PDB entry 5D0V | X-ray diffraction, 2.90 A resolution | chains D and E of the 28 polymer chains in the assembly

Chain D:
Name: Proteasome subunit alpha type-5
Organism: Saccharomyces cerevisiae (strain ATCC 204508 / S288c)
Notes: EC 3.4.25.1
UniProtKB: P32379 (PSA5_YEAST); residues -7 to 252 here correspond to UniProt positions 1-260 (UniProt number = residue number + 8)
Chain sequence (260 residues; row label = number of the first residue in the row; numbers below 1 keep their minus sign (Met-7 is residue -7)):
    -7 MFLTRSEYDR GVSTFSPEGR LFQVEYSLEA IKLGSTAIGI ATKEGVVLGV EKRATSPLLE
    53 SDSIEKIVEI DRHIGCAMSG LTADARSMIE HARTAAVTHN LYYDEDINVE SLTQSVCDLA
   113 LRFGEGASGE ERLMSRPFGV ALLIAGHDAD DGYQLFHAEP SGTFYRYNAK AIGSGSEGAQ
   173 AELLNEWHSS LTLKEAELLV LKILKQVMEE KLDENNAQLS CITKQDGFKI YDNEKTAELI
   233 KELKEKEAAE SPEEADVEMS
Not modelled in the structure: -7 to 0, 118-124, 243-252

Chain E:
Name: Proteasome subunit alpha type-6
Organism: Saccharomyces cerevisiae (strain ATCC 204508 / S288c)
Notes: EC 3.4.25.1
UniProtKB: P40302 (PSA6_YEAST); residues 0-233 here correspond to UniProt positions 1-234 (UniProt number = residue number + 1)
Chain sequence (234 residues; row label = number of the first residue in the row; numbering starts at 0):
     0 MFRNNYDGDT VTFSPTGRLF QVEYALEAIK QGSVTVGLRS NTHAVLVALK RNADELSSYQ
    60 KKIIKCDEHM GLSLAGLAPD ARVLSNYLRQ QCNYSSLVFN RKLAVERAGH LLCDKAQKNT
   120 QSYGGRPYGV GLLIIGYDKS GAHLLEFQPS GNVTELYGTA IGARSQGAKT YLERTLDTFI
   180 KIDGNPDELI KAGVEAISQS LRDESLTVDN LSIAIVGKDT PFTIYDGEAV AKYI
Not modelled in the structure: 0-2
Swiss-Prot annotation at these positions:
  - modified residue: Ser13 (Phosphoserine)
  - cross-link: Lys190 (Glycyl lysine isopeptide (Lys-Gly) (interchain with G-Cter in ubiquitin))

How chain D and chain E interact:
Residue-residue contacts (44; chain D residue first):
  Ser5(D) - Arg125(E)
  Thr6(D) - Gly7(E)
  Thr6(D) - Gln20(E)
  Phe7(D) - Gln20(E)  hydrogen bond (backbone-side chain)
  Phe7(D) - Tyr23(E)
  Phe7(D) - Ala24(E)  hydrophobic
  Phe7(D) - Leu76(E)  hydrophobic
  Phe7(D) - Arg125(E)
  Phe7(D) - Pro126(E)
  Phe7(D) - Gly128(E)
  Ser8(D) - Tyr23(E)
  Pro9(D) - Tyr23(E)  hydrophobic
  Pro9(D) - Glu26(E)
  Glu10(D) - Glu26(E)
  Glu10(D) - Gln30(E)
  Gly11(D) - Tyr23(E)
  Gly11(D) - Ala27(E)
  Leu13(D) - Arg125(E)
  Gln106(D) - Arg81(E)  hydrogen bond
  Asp110(D) - Arg81(E)  salt bridge
  Leu113(D) - Pro78(E)  hydrophobic
  Leu113(D) - Arg125(E)
  Glu117(D) - Tyr122(E)  hydrogen bond
  Ser153(D) - Pro78(E)
  Gly154(D) - Pro78(E)
  Thr155(D) - Gln59(E)
  Phe156(D) - Gln59(E)
  Tyr157(D) - Arg50(E)
  Tyr157(D) - Ala52(E)
  Tyr157(D) - Ser56(E)
  Tyr157(D) - Ser57(E)
  Tyr157(D) - Gln59(E)
  Arg158(D) - Ser56(E)
  Arg158(D) - Ser57(E)  hydrogen bond (backbone-backbone)
  Tyr159(D) - Ala52(E)
  Tyr159(D) - Asp53(E)
  Tyr159(D) - Leu55(E)
  Tyr159(D) - Ser56(E)
  Asn160(D) - Leu55(E)  hydrogen bond (backbone-backbone)
  Ala161(D) - Leu55(E)
  Gln172(D) - Asp53(E)  hydrogen bond
  Gln172(D) - Leu55(E)
  Leu175(D) - Leu55(E)
  Leu176(D) - Leu55(E)  hydrophobic
Interface residues without a listed pair, chain D (26 interface residues in all): Arg2, Gly3
Interface residues without a listed pair, chain E (26 interface residues in all): Asp6, Asn51, Glu54, Asp79, Gly123

In short:
Chain D and chain E each contribute 26 residues to their interface; the contacts include 6 hydrogen bonds and
1 salt bridge. Polar contacts include Asp110(D)-Arg81(E), Phe7(D)-Gln20(E) and Gln106(D)-Arg81(E).
Chain D is Proteasome subunit alpha type-5 and chain E is Proteasome subunit alpha type-6, both from
Saccharomyces cerevisiae (strain ATCC 204508 / S288c); the structure, Yeast 20S proteasome beta5-T1C mutant in
complex with Carfilzomib, was determined by X-ray diffraction, deposited together with 5CZ4, 5CZ5, 5CZ6, 5CZ7,
5CZ8, 5CZ9 and 16 further entries.
